PDB entry 7PIA | electron microscopy, 13.60 A resolution (very low resolution: no residue pairs are listed; an interface is given only as per-side residue counts) | chains p and 3 of the 54 polymer chains in the assembly

[Chain p]
Protein: 50S ribosomal protein L20
Source organism: Mycoplasma pneumoniae M129
Reference sequence: P78023 (RL20_MYCPN); residues 1-127 here = UniProt positions 1-127
Sequence (127 residues; numbered 1 to 127; the number before each row is that of its first residue):
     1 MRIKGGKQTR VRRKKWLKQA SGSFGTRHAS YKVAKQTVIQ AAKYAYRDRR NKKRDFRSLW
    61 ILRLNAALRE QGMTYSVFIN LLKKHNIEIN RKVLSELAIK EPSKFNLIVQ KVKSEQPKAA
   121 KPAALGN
Not modelled in the structure: 115-127

[Chain 3]
Molecule: 23S ribosomal RNA
Source organism: Mycoplasma pneumoniae M129
Sequence (2907 nucleotides; numbered 1 to 2907; the number before each row is that of its first residue):
     1 UACAAUAAGU UACUAAGGGC UUAUGGUGGA UGCCUUGGCA CUAAUAGGCG AUGAAGGACG
    61 UGUUAACCUG CGAUAAGCUU CGGGUAGGUG GUAAGAACCU CAGAUCCGGA GAUUUCCGAA
   121 UGGAGCAAUC CGGUAGUUGG AAACAGCUAU CAUUAAUUGA UGAAUAAAUA GUCAAUUAAA
   181 GCAAUACGUG GUGAAGUGAA ACAUCUCAGU AGCCACAGGA AAAGAAAACG AAUGUGAUUC
   241 CGUGUGUAGU GGCGAGCGAA AGCGGAACAG GCCAAACUUA UCAUUAGAUA GGGGUUGUAG
   301 GGCUUGCAAU GUGGACUUGA AAACGAUAGA AGAAGCUGUU GGAAAGCAGC GCGCAAAAGG
   361 GUGAUAGCCC CGUAUUUGAA AUUGUUUUCA UACCUAGCGA GAUCCCUGAG UAGCUCGGAA
   421 AACGUUAUUU UGAGUGAAUC UGCCCAGACC AUUGGGUAAG CCUAAAUACU AAUUAGUGAC
   481 CGAUAGCGAA ACAGUACCGU GAGGGAAAGG UGAAAAGAAC CCAGAGAUGG GAGUGAAAUA
   541 GAUUCUGAAA CCAUAUGCCU ACAACGUGUC AGAGCACAUU AAUGUGUGAU GGCGUGCGUU
   601 UUGAAGUAUG AGCCGGCGAG UUAUGAUAGC AAGCGUUAGU UAACCAGGAG AUGGGGAGCU
   661 GUAGCGAAAG CGAGUUUUAA AAGAGCGUUU GUUUGUUAUU AUAGACCCGA AACGGGUUGA
   721 GCUAGUCAUG AGCAGGUUGA AGGUUGAGUA ACAUCAACUG GAGGACCGAA CCGACUCUCG
   781 UUGAAACGAU AGCGGAUGAC UUGUGAUUAG GGGUGAAAUU CCAAUCGAAA UCCGUGAUAG
   841 CUGGUUCUCG UCGAAAUAGC UUUAAGGCUA GCGUGAGAUC ACAAAUAAGU GGAGGUAAAG
   901 CUACUGAAUG UAUGAUGGCG CCACCUAGGC GUACUGAAUA CAAUUAAACU CUGAAUGCCA
   961 UUUAUUUUAU UCUCGCAGUC AGACAGUGGG GGAUAAGCUU CAUUGUCAAG AGGGGAAGAG
  1021 CCCAGAUCAU UAAAUAAGGU CCCCAAAAUA UACUAAGUGG AAAAGGAUGU GAAAGUGCUA
  1081 AAACAGCAAG GAUGUUGGCU UAGAAGCAGC CAUCGUUUAA AGAGUGCGUA ACAGCUCACU
  1141 UGUCGAGUGU UUUUGCGCCG AAGAUGUAAC GGGGCUAAGU AUAUUACCGA AUUUAUGGAU
  1201 AAGAUUUAUA UCUUGUGGUA GACGAGCGUU GUAUUGGAGU UGAAGUCAAA GCGUGAGCAU
  1261 UGGUGGAUCC AAUACAAGUG AGAAUGCCGG CAUGAGUAAC GCUUGGGAGU GAGAAUCUCC
  1321 CAAACCGAUU GACUAAGGUU UCCUGGACCA GGGUCGUCCU UCCAGGGUUA GUCUGGACCU
  1381 AAGCUGAGGC UGAAAAGCGU AGGCGAUGGA CAACAGGUUA AUAUUCCUGU ACUUACAGUU
  1441 AGACUGAUGG AGUGACAAAG AAGGUUUUCC ACCCCCAUAA UUGGAUUUGG GGAUAAAUCA
  1501 UAAGGUGGUA CAAUAGGCAA AUCCGUUGUG CAUAACAUUG AGUGAUGAUG UCGAGUGAAU
  1561 GAGUGAUCAA GUAGCGAAGG UGGUAUUAAU CAUGCUUUCA AGAAAAGCUU CUAGGGUUAA
  1621 UCUAGCUGUA ACCAGUACCG AGAACGAACA CACGUAGUCA AGGAGAGGAU CCUAAGGUUA
  1681 GCGAGUGAAC UAUAGCCAAG GAACUCUGCA AAUUAACCCC GUAAGUUAGC GAGAAGGGGU
  1741 GCUUAUGUAA AAGUAAGCCG CAGUGAAGAA CGAGGGGGGA CUGUUUAACU AAAACACAAC
  1801 UCUAUGCCAA ACCGUAAGGU GAUGUAUAUG GGGUGACACC UGCCCAGUGC UGGAAGGUUA
  1861 AAGAAGGAGG UUAGCGCAAG CGAAGCUUUU AACUGAAGCC CCAGUGAACG GCGGCCGUAA
  1921 CUAUAACGGU CCUAAGGUAG CGAAAUUCCU AGUCGGGUAA AUUCCGUCCC GCUUGAAUGG
  1981 UGUAACCAUC UCUUGACUGU CUCGGCUAUA GACUCGGUGA AAUCCAGGUA CGGGUGAAGA
  2041 CACCCGUUAG GCGCAACGGG ACGGAAAGAC CCCGUGAAGC UUUACUGUAG CUUAAUAUUG
  2101 AUCAGGACAU UAUCAUGUAG AGAAUAGGUA GGAGCAAUCG AUGCAAGUUC GCUAGGACUU
  2161 GUUGAUGCGA AAGGUGGAAU ACUACCCUUG GUUGUGUGCU GUUCUAAUUG GUAACUGUUA
  2221 UCCAGUUUCA AGACAGUGUU AGGUGGGCAG UUUGACUGGG GCGGUCGCCU CCUAAAAGGU
  2281 AACGGAGGCG UACAAAGGUA CCUUCAGUAC GGUUGGAAAU CGUAUGUAGA GUGUAAUGGU
  2341 GUAAGGGUGC UUGACUGUGA GACAUACAGG UCGAACAGGU GAGAAAUCAG GUCAUAGUGA
  2401 UCCGGUGGUC CAGUAUGGAA UGGCCAUCGC UCAACGGAUA AAAGCUACUC CGGGGAUAAC
  2461 AGGCUGAUAC UGCCCAAGAG UUCAUAUCGA CGGCAGUGUU UGGCACCUCG AUGUCGACUC
  2521 AUCUCAUCCU CGAGCUGAAG CAGGUUCGAA GGGUUCGGCU GUUCGCCGAU UAAAGAGAUA
  2581 CGUGAGUUGG GUUCAAACCG UCGUGAGACA GGUUGGUCCC UAUCUAUUGU GCCCGUAGGA
  2641 AGAUUGAAGA GUGUUGCUUC UAGUACGAGA GGACCGAAGC GAGGACACCU CUUAUGCUCC
  2701 AGUUGUAGCG CCAGCUGCAC CGCUGGGUAG UAACGUGUCU AUUAGAUAAA CGCUGAAAGC
  2761 AUCUAAGUGU GAAACUAUCU CAAAGAUUAA UCUUCCCAUU UCGCAAGAAA GUAAGAGCCG
  2821 UCAAAGACGA UGACGUUGAU AGGUUACAGG UGUAAGCAUA GUGAUAUGUU GAGCUGAGUA
  2881 AUACUAAUUG CUCGAGGACU UAUUGGA
Not modelled in the structure: 1-7, 923-927, 1560-1569, 2901-2907

[Chain p / chain 3 interface]
At this resolution (14 A) residue pairs are not listed: 61 residues of chain p and 77 of chain 3 lie at the interface.

[Overview]
Chain p and chain 3 form an interface of 61 and 77 residues respectively.
Chain p is 50S ribosomal protein L20 and chain 3 is 23S ribosomal RNA, both from Mycoplasma pneumoniae M129;
the structure, 70S ribosome with A/P- and P/E-site tRNAs in spectinomycin-treated Mycoplasma pneumoniae cells,
was determined by electron microscopy (same publication as 7OOC, 7OOD, 7P6Z, 7PAH, 7PAI, 7PAJ and 23 further
entries).
